PDB entry 2PW1 | X-ray diffraction, 2.60 A resolution | chains A and B of the 3 polymer chains in the assembly

Chain A:
Molecule: 2F5 Fab fragment heavy chain
Source organism: Homo sapiens
Notes: antibody fragment or engineered binder
Chain sequence (214 residues; row label = number of the first residue in the row):
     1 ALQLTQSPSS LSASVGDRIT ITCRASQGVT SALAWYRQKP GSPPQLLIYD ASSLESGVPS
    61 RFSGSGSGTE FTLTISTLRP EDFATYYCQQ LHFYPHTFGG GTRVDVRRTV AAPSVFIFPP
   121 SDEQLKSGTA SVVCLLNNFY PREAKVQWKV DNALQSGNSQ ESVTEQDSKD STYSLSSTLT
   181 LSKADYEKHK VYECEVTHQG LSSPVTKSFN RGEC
Disulfides: Cys-23/Cys-88, Cys-134/Cys-194

Chain B:
Molecule: 2F5 Fab fragment light chain
Source organism: Homo sapiens
Notes: antibody fragment or engineered binder
Chain sequence (235 residues; each row starts with the number of its first residue; note: 1 number in that range is skipped by the numbering (no residue carries it; nothing is unmodelled there); a row labelled like 35A-35B holds insertion residues (35A, then the next letters in order)):
     1 RITLKESGPP LVKPTQTLTL TCSFSGFSLS DFGVG
35A-35B VG
    36 WIRQPPGKAL EWLAIIYSDD DKRYSPSLNT RLTITKDTSK NQVVLVM
82A-82C TRV
    83 SPVDTATYFC AHRRGPTT
100A-100N LFGVPIARGPVNAM
   101 DVWGQGITVT ISSTSTKGPS VFPLAP
   128 SSKSTAGGTA ALGCLVKDYF PEPVTVSWNS GALTSGVHTF PAVLQSSGLY SLSSVVTVPS
   188 SSLGTQTYTC NVNHKPSNTK VDKRVEPKSC
Disordered / not traced: 128-135, 190-192, 215-217
Disulfides: Cys-22/Cys-92, Cys-141/Cys-197

Interface between chain A and chain B:
Contacting residue pairs (79):
  Ala-32(A) / Asn-100L(B)
  Ala-34(A) / Asn-100L(B)
  Ala-34(A) / Ala-100M(B)  hydrophobic
  Tyr-36(A) / Ala-100M(B)
  Tyr-36(A) / Met-100N(B)  hydrogen bond (side chain-backbone)
  Tyr-36(A) / Trp-103(B)
  Gln-38(A) / Gln-39(B)  hydrogen bond
  Pro-43(A) / Phe-91(B)  hydrophobic
  Pro-43(A) / Gly-104(B)
  Pro-43(A) / Gln-105(B)
  Pro-44(A) / Leu-45(B)  hydrophobic
  Pro-44(A) / Trp-103(B)
  Leu-46(A) / Ala-100M(B)  hydrophobic
  Leu-46(A) / Asp-101(B)
  Tyr-49(A) / Arg-96(B)
  Tyr-49(A) / Gly-100I(B)
  Tyr-49(A) / Pro-100J(B)  hydrophobic
  Tyr-49(A) / Asn-100L(B)
  Tyr-49(A) / Ala-100M(B)  hydrophobic
  Asp-50(A) / Gly-100I(B)
  Asp-50(A) / Asn-100L(B)  hydrogen bond
  Glu-55(A) / Arg-96(B)  salt bridge
  Tyr-87(A) / Gln-39(B)
  Tyr-87(A) / Lys-43(B)  hydrogen bond (side chain-backbone)
  Tyr-87(A) / Ala-44(B)
  Tyr-87(A) / Leu-45(B)  hydrophobic
  Gln-89(A) / Trp-47(B)
  Gln-89(A) / Met-100N(B)
  Leu-91(A) / Arg-95(B)
  Leu-91(A) / Val-100K(B)
  Leu-91(A) / Asn-100L(B)
  Leu-91(A) / Ala-100M(B)
  Tyr-94(A) / Trp-47(B)  hydrophobic
  Tyr-94(A) / Tyr-52(B)  hydrogen bond
  Tyr-94(A) / Arg-58(B)
  Pro-95(A) / Trp-47(B)  hydrophobic
  Pro-95(A) / Pro-61(B)
  His-96(A) / Trp-47(B)
  His-96(A) / Arg-95(B)
  Phe-98(A) / Ile-37(B)  hydrophobic
  Phe-98(A) / Leu-45(B)
  Phe-98(A) / Trp-47(B)
  Phe-98(A) / Trp-103(B)  hydrophobic
  Gly-99(A) / Ala-44(B)
  Gly-100(A) / Ala-44(B)
  Phe-116(A) / Thr-136(B)
  Phe-116(A) / Ala-138(B)  hydrophobic
  Phe-118(A) / Leu-124(B)
  Phe-118(A) / Ala-125(B)
  Phe-118(A) / Pro-126(B)
  Phe-118(A) / Ala-138(B)  hydrophobic
  Phe-118(A) / Leu-139(B)
  Ser-121(A) / Phe-122(B)
  Ser-121(A) / Pro-123(B)
  Glu-123(A) / Val-121(B)
  Glu-123(A) / Phe-122(B)
  Glu-123(A) / Lys-210(B)  salt bridge
  Gln-124(A) / Phe-122(B)
  Gln-124(A) / Lys-144(B)
  Ser-131(A) / Leu-142(B)
  Leu-135(A) / Ala-138(B)  hydrophobic
  Leu-135(A) / Phe-167(B)  hydrophobic
  Leu-135(A) / Val-182(B)  hydrophobic
  Asn-137(A) / His-165(B)
  Asn-137(A) / Thr-184(B)
  Asn-138(A) / His-165(B)  hydrogen bond
  Gln-160(A) / Val-170(B)
  Gln-160(A) / Leu-171(B)  hydrogen bond (side chain-backbone)
  Gln-160(A) / Gln-172(B)
  Glu-161(A) / Val-170(B)
  Ser-162(A) / Phe-167(B)
  Ser-162(A) / Pro-168(B)  hydrogen bond (side chain-backbone)
  Val-163(A) / Pro-168(B)
  Thr-164(A) / Phe-167(B)
  Ser-174(A) / His-165(B)  hydrogen bond
  Ser-174(A) / Phe-167(B)
  Leu-175(A) / Phe-167(B)
  Ser-176(A) / Phe-167(B)
  Ser-176(A) / Ser-180(B)  hydrogen bond
Interface residues without a listed pair, chain A (44 interface residues in all): Ser-31, Leu-33, Ile-117, Pro-119, Ser-127, Thr-129, Val-133, Asp-167
Interface residues without a listed pair, chain B (48 interface residues in all): Glu-46, Ile-50, Ala-137, Thr-166, Ala-169

Overview:
Chain A and chain B form an interface of 44 and 48 residues respectively; the contacts include 10 hydrogen
bonds and 2 salt bridges. Polar pairs include Glu-55(A)/Arg-96(B), Glu-123(A)/Lys-210(B) and
Tyr-36(A)/Met-100N(B).
Here chain A is 2F5 Fab fragment heavy chain and chain B is 2F5 Fab fragment light chain, both from Homo
sapiens. Entry 2PW1 (Crystal structure of the HIV-1 Cross Neutralizing Monoclonal Antibody 2F5 in complex with
gp41 Peptide ELDKWNSL) was determined by X-ray diffraction, deposited together with 1U8H, 1U8I, 1U8J, 1U8L,
1U8M, 1U8N and 14 further entries.
